8UB7 - chains F and I of the 9 polymer chains in the assembly; structure by electron microscopy, 3.20 A resolution.

[Chain F]
Protein: Avd
Organism: Bordetella phage BPP-1
Reference sequence: chimeric construct of Q775D7, Q9FA38: residues 1-124 from Q775D7 (Q775D7_BPBPP) positions 1-124 (same numbers); residues 125-290 from Q9FA38 positions 5-170 (UniProt number = residue number - 120)
Amino-acid sequence (290 residues; each row starts with the number of its first residue):
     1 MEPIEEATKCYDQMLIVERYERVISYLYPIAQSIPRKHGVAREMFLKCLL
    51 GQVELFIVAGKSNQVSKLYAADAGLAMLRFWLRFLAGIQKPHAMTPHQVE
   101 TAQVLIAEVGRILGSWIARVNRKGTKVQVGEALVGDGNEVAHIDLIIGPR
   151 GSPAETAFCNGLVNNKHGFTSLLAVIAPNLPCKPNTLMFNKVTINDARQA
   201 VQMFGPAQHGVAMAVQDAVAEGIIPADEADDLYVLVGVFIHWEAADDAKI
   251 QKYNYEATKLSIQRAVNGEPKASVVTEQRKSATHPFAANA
Not modelled in the structure: 1-12, 124-290

[Chain I]
Molecule: Diversity-generating retroelement (DGR) RNA Sp
Sequence (140 nucleotides; each row starts with the number of its first residue):
     1 CAUGGCUCUGCCAACGCUACGGCUUGGCGGGCUGGCCUUUCCUCAAUAGG
    51 UGGUCAGCCGGUUCUGUCCUGCUUCGGCGAACACGUUACACGGUUCGGCA
   101 AAACGUCGAUUACUGAAAAUGGAAAGGCGGGGCCGACUUC
Not modelled in the structure: 1-2, 34-46, 57-58, 140

[Interface between chain F and chain I]
Contacting residue pairs - 9 pairs, chain F then chain I:
  Gln-32(F) / G4(I)  hydrogen bond to the base
  Arg-36(F) / G5(I)  salt bridge to the phosphate
  Arg-36(F) / G26(I)  salt bridge to the phosphate
  Lys-37(F) / C15(I)  hydrogen bond to the base
  Lys-37(F) / U25(I)  sugar contact
  Lys-37(F) / G26(I)  phosphate contact
  Arg-42(F) / G4(I)  base contact
  Leu-46(F) / G4(I)  base contact
  Lys-90(F) / C15(I)  sugar contact
Also at the interface, not in a pair above, chain F (8 interface residues in all): Ser-33, Ile-34
Also at the interface, not in a pair above, chain I (6 interface residues in all): G27

[Summary]
8 residues of chain F face 6 of chain I across their interface, with 2 hydrogen bonds and 2 salt bridges.
Polar pairs include Gln-32(F)/G4(I), Lys-37(F)/C15(I) and Arg-36(F)/G5(I).
Here chain F is Avd (Bordetella phage BPP-1) and chain I is Diversity-generating retroelement (DGR) RNA Sp.
Entry 8UB7 (Diversity-generating retroelement (DGR) ribonucleoprotein reverse transcriptase - Active state
(N-occupied)) was determined by electron microscopy together with 8UB8, 8UB9, 8UBA, 8UBB, 8UBC, 8UBD, 8UBE and
8UBF from the same study.
